5TVQ - chains A and B; structure by X-ray diffraction, 2.35 A resolution.

Chain A:
Protein: Tyrosyl-DNA phosphodiesterase 2
Source organism: Mus musculus
Notes: EC 3.1.4.-
Reference sequence: Q9JJX7 (TYDP2_MOUSE); residues 118-370 here = UniProt positions 118-370
Sequence (256 residues; numbered 115 to 370; the number before each row is that of its first residue):
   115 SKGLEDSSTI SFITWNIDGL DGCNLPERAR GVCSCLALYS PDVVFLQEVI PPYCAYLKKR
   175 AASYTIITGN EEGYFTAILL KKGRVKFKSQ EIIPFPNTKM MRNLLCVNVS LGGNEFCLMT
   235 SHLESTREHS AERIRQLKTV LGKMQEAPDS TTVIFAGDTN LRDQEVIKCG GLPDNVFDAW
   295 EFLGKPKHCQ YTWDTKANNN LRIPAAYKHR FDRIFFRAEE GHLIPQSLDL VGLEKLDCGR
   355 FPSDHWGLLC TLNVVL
Unresolved in the structure: 115-117
Sequence notes: expression tag (115-117)
Swiss-Prot annotation at these positions:
  - region (Interaction with 5' end of substrate DNA): Asn-130 to Leu-134, His-236 to Arg-241, Asn-274 to Arg-276, Leu-315 to Tyr-321
  - active site: Asp-272 (Proton donor/acceptor)
  - binding site (Mg(2+)): Asp-132, Glu-162
  - site (Interaction with 5' end of substrate DNA): Tyr-188, Trp-307, Phe-325, His-359
  - mutagenesis: Asp-358 (D358N: Loss of magnesium binding)
Metal / ion sites: Ca2+: Asp-132, Glu-162

Chain B:
Protein: Small ubiquitin-related modifier 2
Source organism: Mus musculus
Reference sequence: P61957 (SUMO2_MOUSE); numbering as in UniProt (aligned over 10-93)
Sequence (86 residues; row label = number of the first residue in the row):
     8 SNVKTENNDH INLKVAGQDG SVVQFKIKRH TPLSKLMKAY CERQGLSMRQ IRFRFDGQPI
    68 NETDTPAQLE MEDEDTIDVF QQQTGG
Unresolved in the structure: 8-13, 89-93
Sequence notes: expression tag (8-9)
Swiss-Prot annotation at these positions:
  - modified residue: Lys-11 (N6-acetyllysine)
  - cross-link: Lys-11 (Glycyl lysine isopeptide (Lys-Gly) (interchain with G-Cter in SUMO)), Lys-21 (Glycyl lysine isopeptide (Lys-Gly) (interchain with G-Cter in SUMO2)), Gly-93 (Glycyl lysine isopeptide (Gly-Lys) (interchain with K-? in acceptor proteins))

Interface between chain A and chain B:
Residue-residue contacts - 36 pairs, chain A then chain B:
  Leu-118(A) / Val-29(B)
  Glu-119(A) / Val-29(B)  hydrogen bond (backbone-backbone)
  Glu-119(A) / Val-30(B)
  Glu-119(A) / Gln-31(B)  hydrogen bond (backbone-backbone)
  Glu-119(A) / Arg-50(B)  salt bridge
  Asp-120(A) / Gln-31(B)
  Ser-121(A) / Val-30(B)
  Ser-121(A) / Gln-31(B)  hydrogen bond (backbone-backbone)
  Ser-121(A) / Phe-32(B)
  Ser-121(A) / Arg-50(B)
  Ser-122(A) / Gln-31(B)
  Ser-122(A) / Lys-33(B)  hydrogen bond
  Lys-200(A) / Glu-49(B)  salt bridge
  Lys-202(A) / Glu-49(B)  salt bridge
  Ser-224(A) / Glu-49(B)  hydrogen bond
  Gly-226(A) / Phe-32(B)
  Gly-226(A) / Arg-50(B)
  Gly-227(A) / Ala-46(B)
  Gly-227(A) / Glu-49(B)
  Gly-227(A) / Arg-50(B)
  Glu-334(A) / Lys-35(B)  hydrogen bond (backbone-side chain)
  Gly-335(A) / Lys-35(B)
  His-336(A) / Lys-35(B)
  Ile-338(A) / His-17(B)
  Asn-367(A) / Lys-33(B)
  Val-368(A) / Lys-33(B)
  Val-369(A) / His-17(B)
  Val-369(A) / Lys-33(B)
  Val-369(A) / Ile-34(B)  hydrophobic
  Val-369(A) / Lys-35(B)
  Leu-370(A) / Lys-33(B)  hydrogen bond (backbone-backbone)
  Leu-370(A) / Ile-34(B)
  Leu-370(A) / Lys-35(B)  hydrogen bond (backbone-backbone)
  Leu-370(A) / Thr-38(B)  hydrogen bond (backbone-side chain)
  Leu-370(A) / Lys-42(B)
  Leu-370(A) / Leu-43(B)  hydrophobic
Also at the interface, not in a pair above, chain A (20 interface residues in all): Asn-228, Glu-229
Also at the interface, not in a pair above, chain B (16 interface residues in all): Lys-21, Ser-28
From the paper, about this interface:
  - pairs named by the authors: Leu-370(A)/Lys-42(B)
  - interface residues, chain A: Leu-370(A)

Overview:
Chain A and chain B form an interface of 20 and 16 residues respectively; the contacts include 9 hydrogen
bonds and 3 salt bridges. Polar pairs include Glu-119(A)/Arg-50(B), Lys-200(A)/Glu-49(B) and
Lys-202(A)/Glu-49(B). The authors report a contact between Leu-370(A) and Lys-42(B). The paper reports the
interface residue Leu-370(A).
Chain A is Tyrosyl-DNA phosphodiesterase 2 and chain B is Small ubiquitin-related modifier 2, both from Mus
musculus; the structure, Mouse Tdp2 catalytic domain bound to SUMO2, was determined by X-ray diffraction
together with 5TVP from the same study.
